2WBX - chain A; structure by X-ray diffraction, 1.50 A resolution.

# Chain A
Name: Cadherin-23
Organism: Mus musculus
Notes: fragment: ec1, residues 24-124
UniProt: Q99PF4 (CAD23_MOUSE); residues 2-102 here correspond to UniProt positions 24-124 (UniProt number = residue number + 22)
Chain sequence (102 residues; each row starts with the number of its first residue):
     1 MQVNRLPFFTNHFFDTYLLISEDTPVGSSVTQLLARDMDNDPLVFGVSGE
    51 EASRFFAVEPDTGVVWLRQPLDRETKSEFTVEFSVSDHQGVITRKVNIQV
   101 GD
Ion coordination: Ca2+: Asn-4, Arg-5, Asp-37, Asp-39, Asp-41, Asp-87

# Summary
Asn-4, Arg-5, Asp-37, Asp-39, Asp-41 and Asp-87 form the Ca2+ site.
Chain A is Cadherin-23 (Mus musculus); the structure, Crystal structure of mouse cadherin-23 EC1, was
determined by X-ray diffraction (same publication as 2WCP, 2WD0 and 2WHV).
